Entry 6RDN (electron microscopy, 3.20 A resolution); this record covers chains 1 and 6 of the 31 polymer chains in the assembly.

[Chain 1]
Protein: ATP synthase associated protein ASA1
Organism: Polytomella sp. Pringsheim 198.80
UniProt: Q85JD5 (Q85JD5_9CHLO); numbering as in UniProt (aligned over 1-618)
Chain sequence (618 residues; each row starts with the number of its first residue):
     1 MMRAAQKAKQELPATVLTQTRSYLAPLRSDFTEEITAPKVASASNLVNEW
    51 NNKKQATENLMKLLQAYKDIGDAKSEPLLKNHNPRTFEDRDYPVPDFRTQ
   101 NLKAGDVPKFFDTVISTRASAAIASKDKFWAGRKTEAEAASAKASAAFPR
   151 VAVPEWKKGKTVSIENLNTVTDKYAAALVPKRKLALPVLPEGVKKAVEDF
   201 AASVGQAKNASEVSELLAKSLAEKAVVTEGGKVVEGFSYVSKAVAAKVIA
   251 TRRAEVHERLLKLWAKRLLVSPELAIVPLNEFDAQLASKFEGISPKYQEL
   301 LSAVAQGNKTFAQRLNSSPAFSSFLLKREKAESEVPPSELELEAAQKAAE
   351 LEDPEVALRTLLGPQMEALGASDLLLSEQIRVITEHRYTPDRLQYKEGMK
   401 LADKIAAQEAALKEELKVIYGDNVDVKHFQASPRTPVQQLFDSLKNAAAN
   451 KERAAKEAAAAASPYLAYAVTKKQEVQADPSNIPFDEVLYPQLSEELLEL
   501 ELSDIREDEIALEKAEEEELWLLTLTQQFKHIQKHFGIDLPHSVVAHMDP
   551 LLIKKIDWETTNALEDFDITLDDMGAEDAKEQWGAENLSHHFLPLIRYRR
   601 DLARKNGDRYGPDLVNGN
Not modelled in the structure: 1-22, 618

[Chain 6]
Protein: Mitochondrial ATP synthase subunit ASA6
Organism: Polytomella sp. Pringsheim 198.80
UniProt: D7P897 (D7P897_9CHLO); numbering as in UniProt (aligned over 1-151)
Chain sequence (151 residues; numbered 1 to 151; the number before each row is that of its first residue):
     1 MMLRTLTRSSAVAGQAVRLFKTSAAAAEGNSVAGIIKSVNETSGANLLSS
    51 LKTIKAQAAPIYPAAASSTGYSTQAKIALFGALSWILYRADGQSKAHEWI
   101 VDLNLNVLQAAWLISFSSLIPFRAVYFAFRGMAPATASTLNGLKTFSSIS
   151 L
Not modelled in the structure: 1-27

[Chain 1 / chain 6 interface]
Pairs across the interface - 79 pairs, chain 1 then chain 6:
  Glu-258(1) / Gly-44(6)  hydrogen bond (side chain-backbone)
  Leu-261(1) / Leu-47(6)  hydrophobic
  Lys-262(1) / Val-39(6)
  Lys-262(1) / Asn-40(6)  hydrogen bond (side chain-backbone)
  Lys-262(1) / Thr-42(6)  hydrogen bond (side chain-backbone)
  Trp-264(1) / Leu-151(6)  hydrophobic
  Lys-266(1) / Ile-36(6)
  Lys-266(1) / Val-39(6)
  Lys-266(1) / Asn-40(6)  hydrogen bond
  Arg-267(1) / Ser-150(6)  hydrogen bond (side chain-backbone)
  Leu-269(1) / Ile-35(6)  hydrophobic
  Leu-269(1) / Val-39(6)  hydrophobic
  Leu-269(1) / Leu-51(6)
  Leu-269(1) / Ile-54(6)  hydrophobic
  Leu-269(1) / Lys-55(6)
  Val-270(1) / Ile-35(6)  hydrophobic
  Pro-272(1) / Lys-55(6)
  Glu-273(1) / Thr-145(6)
  Leu-274(1) / Ile-149(6)  hydrophobic
  Phe-282(1) / Phe-146(6)  hydrophobic
  Phe-282(1) / Ile-149(6)  hydrophobic
  Gln-285(1) / Phe-146(6)
  Phe-290(1) / Lys-144(6)
  Phe-290(1) / Phe-146(6)  hydrophobic
  Phe-290(1) / Ser-147(6)
  Ile-293(1) / Phe-146(6)  hydrophobic
  Gln-298(1) / Lys-144(6)
  Gln-298(1) / Phe-146(6)
  Leu-301(1) / Thr-145(6)
  Leu-301(1) / Phe-146(6)  hydrophobic
  Phe-311(1) / Arg-130(6)
  Leu-315(1) / Phe-127(6)  hydrophobic
  Ala-320(1) / Tyr-126(6)
  Phe-321(1) / Tyr-126(6)  hydrophobic
  Phe-321(1) / Phe-127(6)  hydrophobic
  Leu-325(1) / Phe-122(6)
  Leu-326(1) / Phe-122(6)
  Leu-326(1) / Arg-123(6)
  Glu-329(1) / Arg-123(6)  salt bridge
  Lys-330(1) / Arg-123(6)
  Ala-331(1) / Phe-127(6)  hydrophobic
  Ser-333(1) / Arg-123(6)
  Glu-334(1) / Arg-123(6)  salt bridge
  Glu-334(1) / Phe-127(6)
  Glu-352(1) / Lys-55(6)  salt bridge
  Asp-353(1) / Lys-52(6)  salt bridge
  Pro-354(1) / Leu-51(6)  hydrophobic
  Glu-355(1) / Leu-48(6)
  Leu-358(1) / Leu-51(6)  hydrophobic
  Arg-359(1) / Leu-48(6)
  Met-366(1) / Leu-48(6)  hydrophobic
  Ala-515(1) / Leu-151(6)
  Glu-519(1) / Ile-36(6)
  Leu-520(1) / Asn-30(6)
  Leu-520(1) / Val-32(6)  hydrophobic
  Leu-520(1) / Ala-33(6)
  Leu-520(1) / Ile-36(6)  hydrophobic
  Leu-522(1) / Ser-148(6)
  Leu-522(1) / Ser-150(6)
  Leu-523(1) / Val-32(6)  hydrophobic
  Thr-524(1) / Asn-30(6)  hydrogen bond
  Thr-524(1) / Val-32(6)
  Leu-525(1) / Leu-143(6)
  Thr-526(1) / Leu-143(6)
  Thr-526(1) / Ser-148(6)
  Gln-527(1) / Ser-31(6)  hydrogen bond
  Gln-527(1) / Val-32(6)
  Gln-527(1) / Ala-58(6)
  Phe-529(1) / Gly-142(6)
  Phe-529(1) / Leu-143(6)  hydrophobic
  His-531(1) / Pro-60(6)
  His-531(1) / Tyr-62(6)
  Ile-532(1) / Leu-140(6)  hydrophobic
  Gln-533(1) / Leu-140(6)
  Lys-534(1) / Tyr-62(6)
  His-535(1) / Tyr-62(6)  hydrogen bond
  Phe-536(1) / Ala-135(6)
  Gly-537(1) / Arg-130(6)  hydrogen bond (backbone-side chain)
  His-547(1) / Glu-28(6)
Interface residues without a listed pair, chain 1 (58 interface residues in all): Ala-265, Val-277, Leu-286, Ser-302, Ile-538
Interface residues without a listed pair, chain 6 (41 interface residues in all): Ser-43, Ala-124, Thr-136, Asn-141

[In short]
58 residues of chain 1 face 41 of chain 6 across their interface; the contacts include 9 hydrogen bonds and 4
salt bridges. Polar pairs include Glu-329(1)/Arg-123(6), Glu-334(1)/Arg-123(6) and Glu-352(1)/Lys-55(6).
Chain 1 is ATP synthase associated protein ASA1 and chain 6 is Mitochondrial ATP synthase subunit ASA6, both
from Polytomella sp. Pringsheim 198.80; the structure, Cryo-EM structure of Polytomella F-ATP synthase, Rotary
substate 1C, monomer-masked refinement, was determined by electron microscopy together with 6RD4, 6RD5, 6RD6,
6RD7, 6RD8, 6RD9 and 46 further entries from the same study.
